Entry 6NDY (electron microscopy, 3.60 A resolution); this record covers chains B and C of the 6 polymer chains in the assembly.

== Chain B (and C) ==
Protein: Vacuolar protein sorting-associated protein 4
Source organism: Saccharomyces cerevisiae
Notes: chain C of this document is another copy of the same molecule, construct and numbering; everything in this record applies to it too
Reference sequence: P52917 (VPS4_YEAST); numbering as in UniProt (aligned over 101-437)
Amino-acid sequence (337 residues; row label = number of the first residue in the row):
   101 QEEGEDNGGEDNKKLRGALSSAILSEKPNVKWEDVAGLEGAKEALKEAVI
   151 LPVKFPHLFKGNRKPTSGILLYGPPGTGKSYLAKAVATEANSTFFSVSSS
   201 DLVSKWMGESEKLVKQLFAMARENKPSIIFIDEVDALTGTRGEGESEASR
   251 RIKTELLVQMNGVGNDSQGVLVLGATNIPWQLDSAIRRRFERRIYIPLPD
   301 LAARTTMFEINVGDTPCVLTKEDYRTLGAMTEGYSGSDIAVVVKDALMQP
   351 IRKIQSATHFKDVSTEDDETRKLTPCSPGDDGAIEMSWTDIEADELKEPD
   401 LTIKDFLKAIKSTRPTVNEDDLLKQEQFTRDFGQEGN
Unresolved in the structure: 101-111, 365-368
Bound ions: Mg2+: Ser-180 (together with ADP)
Small-molecule neighbours:
  - ADP / beryllium trifluoride, molecule 1: Asp-134, Val-135, Ala-136, Leu-138, Pro-174, Pro-175, Gly-176, Thr-177, Gly-178, Lys-179, Ser-180, Tyr-181, Glu-233, Asn-277, Met-307, Gly-336, Ser-337, Ala-340
  - ADP / beryllium trifluoride, molecule 2: Asn-261, Arg-288, Arg-289
What the authors report for this chain:
  - binding site for Designed Cyclic Peptide: Trp-206, Met-207

== How chain B and chain C interact ==
Contacting residue pairs - 63 pairs, chain B then chain C:
  Glu-126(B) with Gly-264(C)
  Gly-176(B) with Arg-288(C)
  Ser-180(B) with Val-263(C)
  Lys-184(B) with Gly-262(C); Val-263(C)
  Ser-198(B) with Val-258(C)
  Ser-199(B) with Arg-251(C)
  Ser-200(B) with Glu-211(C); Lys-212(C), hydrogen bond (backbone-side chain); Lys-215(C), hydrogen bond; Glu-255(C), hydrogen bond
  Asp-201(B) with Lys-215(C), salt bridge
  Val-203(B) with Gly-208(C); Lys-212(C), hydrogen bond (backbone-side chain); Arg-251(C)
  Ser-204(B) with Met-207(C)
  Lys-205(B) with Lys-114(C); Trp-206(C); Met-207(C); Glu-209(C)
  Phe-230(B) with Val-263(C), hydrophobic
  Glu-233(B) with Thr-254(C); Val-258(C)
  Asp-235(B) with Arg-250(C)
  Ala-236(B) with Arg-250(C); Arg-251(C), hydrogen bond (backbone-side chain); Thr-254(C)
  Leu-237(B) with Arg-251(C)
  Glu-243(B) with Ser-246(C)
  Glu-245(B) with Met-207(C)
  Ala-248(B) with Met-207(C), hydrophobic
  Asn-277(B) with Arg-241(C), hydrogen bond
  Ile-278(B) with Arg-241(C); Arg-250(C)
  Gln-281(B) with Arg-250(C), hydrogen bond
  Asn-311(B) with Asn-162(C), hydrogen bond (backbone-side chain)
  Val-312(B) with Asn-162(C)
  Gly-313(B) with Asn-162(C)
  Asp-314(B) with Asn-162(C)
  Thr-315(B) with Asn-162(C)
  Ser-337(B) with Arg-288(C)
  Val-341(B) with Glu-291(C)
  Lys-344(B) with Lys-164(C); Pro-165(C); Glu-291(C), salt bridge
  Leu-347(B) with Asn-162(C); Arg-163(C)
  Met-348(B) with Glu-147(C); Phe-159(C), hydrophobic
  Ile-351(B) with Leu-151(C), hydrophobic; Arg-163(C)
  Arg-352(B) with Glu-147(C), salt bridge
  Gln-355(B) with Glu-143(C); Leu-151(C)
  Trp-388(B) with Phe-155(C), hydrophobic
  Arg-414(B) with Arg-293(C); Asp-431(C)
  Pro-415(B) with Phe-432(C)
  Thr-416(B) with Arg-287(C), hydrogen bond (backbone-side chain); Arg-288(C); Arg-293(C); Phe-432(C)
  Asn-418(B) with Phe-432(C)
Also at the interface, not in a pair above, chain B (48 interface residues in all): Leu-124, Pro-175, Ala-183, Asp-232, Glu-247, Ile-252, Leu-396, Ser-412
Also at the interface, not in a pair above, chain C (46 interface residues in all): His-157, Leu-158, Gly-242, Glu-247, Leu-257, Asn-265, Ser-284, Ala-285, Arg-289, Arg-292, Arg-430, Gly-433, Gln-434

== Summary ==
Chain B and chain C form an interface of 48 and 46 residues respectively, with 9 hydrogen bonds and 3 salt
bridges. Polar contacts include Asp-201(B)/Lys-215(C), Lys-344(B)/Glu-291(C) and Arg-352(B)/Glu-147(C). Chain
B binds ADP / beryllium trifluoride. From the paper: a binding site for Designed Cyclic Peptide at Trp-206(B)
and Met-207(B).
Chain B and chain C are both Vacuolar protein sorting-associated protein 4 (Saccharomyces cerevisiae); the
structure, Vps4 with Cyclic Peptide Bound in the Central Pore, was determined by electron microscopy together
with 6OO2 from the same study.
